Entry 3UN8 (X-ray diffraction, 2.70 A resolution); this record covers chains H and I of the 28 polymer chains in the assembly.

Chain H:
Name: Proteasome component PUP1
Source organism: Saccharomyces cerevisiae
Notes: EC 3.4.25.1
UniProtKB: P25043 (PSB7_YEAST); residues 1-232 here correspond to UniProt positions 30-261 (UniProt number = residue number + 29)
Amino-acid sequence (232 residues; row label = number of the first residue in the row):
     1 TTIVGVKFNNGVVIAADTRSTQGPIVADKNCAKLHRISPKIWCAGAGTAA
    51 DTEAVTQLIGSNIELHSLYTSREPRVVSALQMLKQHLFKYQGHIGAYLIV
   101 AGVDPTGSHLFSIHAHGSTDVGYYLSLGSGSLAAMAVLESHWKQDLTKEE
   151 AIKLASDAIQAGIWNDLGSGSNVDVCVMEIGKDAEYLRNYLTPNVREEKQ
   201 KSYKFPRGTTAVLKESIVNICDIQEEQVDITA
Not modelled in the structure: 223-232
Curated features (UniProtKB/Swiss-Prot):
  - active site: T1 (Nucleophile)

Chain I:
Name: Proteasome component PUP3
Source organism: Saccharomyces cerevisiae
Notes: EC 3.4.25.1
UniProtKB: P25451 (PSB3_YEAST); residues 0-204 here correspond to UniProt positions 1-205 (UniProt number = residue number + 1)
Amino-acid sequence (205 residues; numbered 0 to 204; the number before each row is that of its first residue; numbering starts at 0):
     0 MSDPSSINGGIVVAMTGKDCVAIACDLRLGSQSLGVSNKFEKIFHYGHVF
    50 LGITGLATDVTTLNEMFRYKTNLYKLKEERAIEPETFTQLVSSSLYERRF
   100 GPYFVGPVVAGINSKSGKPFIAGFDLIGCIDEAKDFIVSGTASDQLFGMC
   150 ESLYEPNLEPEDLFETISQALLNAADRDALSGWGAVVYIIKKDEVVKRYL
   200 KMRQD
Not modelled in the structure: 0
Curated features (UniProtKB/Swiss-Prot):
  - modified residue: S30 (Phosphoserine)
  - cross-link: K69 (Glycyl lysine isopeptide (Lys-Gly) (interchain with G-Cter in ubiquitin))

Interface between chain H and chain I:
Residue-residue contacts (66):
  I25(H) - D143(I)
  I25(H) - F146(I)  hydrophobic
  V26(H) - F146(I)
  A27(H) - D130(I)
  A27(H) - F146(I)  hydrophobic
  D28(H) - D130(I)
  D28(H) - E131(I)
  K29(H) - E150(I)  salt bridge
  T48(H) - I126(I)
  A49(H) - C128(I)  hydrophobic
  A50(H) - Y95(I)
  A50(H) - I126(I)  hydrophobic
  A50(H) - C128(I)  hydrophobic
  D51(H) - Y95(I)  hydrogen bond
  D51(H) - R98(I)  salt bridge
  A54(H) - Y95(I)
  Y90(H) - F99(I)  hydrophobic
  H93(H) - R98(I)
  H93(H) - F99(I)
  I94(H) - F99(I)  hydrophobic
  R196(H) - E150(I)  salt bridge
  K199(H) - S151(I)
  K199(H) - Y153(I)  hydrogen bond (side chain-backbone)
  S202(H) - E154(I)  hydrogen bond
  Y203(H) - S151(I)
  Y203(H) - L152(I)  hydrophobic
  K204(H) - E154(I)
  K204(H) - D161(I)  salt bridge
  F205(H) - L152(I)  hydrophobic
  F205(H) - E164(I)
  F205(H) - Q168(I)
  P206(H) - E164(I)
  R207(H) - E160(I)
  R207(H) - D161(I)  salt bridge
  R207(H) - E164(I)
  G208(H) - E164(I)  hydrogen bond (backbone-side chain)
  T209(H) - E164(I)  hydrogen bond (backbone-side chain)
  T210(H) - E164(I)  hydrogen bond
  T210(H) - S167(I)
  T210(H) - Q168(I)  hydrogen bond
  T210(H) - L199(I)
  A211(H) - L199(I)
  A211(H) - K200(I)  hydrogen bond (backbone-backbone)
  V212(H) - F163(I)  hydrophobic
  V212(H) - R197(I)
  V212(H) - Y198(I)
  L213(H) - Y198(I)  hydrogen bond (backbone-backbone)
  L213(H) - L199(I)
  L213(H) - K200(I)
  K214(H) - K196(I)
  K214(H) - R197(I)
  K214(H) - Y198(I)  hydrogen bond (backbone-backbone)
  E215(H) - K196(I)
  E215(H) - R197(I)  salt bridge
  S216(H) - V195(I)
  S216(H) - K196(I)  hydrogen bond (backbone-backbone)
  I217(H) - V194(I)
  V218(H) - H44(I)
  V218(H) - Y187(I)  hydrophobic
  V218(H) - V194(I)  hydrogen bond (backbone-backbone)
  V218(H) - K196(I)
  N219(H) - H44(I)
  I220(H) - G46(I)
  I220(H) - H47(I)
  I220(H) - V194(I)  hydrophobic
  D222(H) - K74(I)  salt bridge
Other interface residues (no listed pair), chain I (40 interface residues in all): F49, D124, G127, D134, E158, T165, L171, E193

Overview:
35 residues of chain H face 40 of chain I across their interface, with 12 hydrogen bonds and 7 salt bridges.
Polar pairs include K29(H)-E150(I), D51(H)-R98(I) and R196(H)-E150(I). From UniProt: active-site residue T1(H)
on chain H.
Here chain H is Proteasome component PUP1 and chain I is Proteasome component PUP3, both from Saccharomyces
cerevisiae. Entry 3UN8 (Yeast 20S proteasome in complex with PR-957 (epoxide)) was determined by X-ray
diffraction, deposited together with 3UN4.
